Entry 9FFU (electron microscopy, 2.50 A resolution); this record covers chains B and F of the 6 polymer chains in the assembly.

[Chain B]
Name: Gamma-aminobutyric acid receptor subunit beta-3
Source organism: Homo sapiens
Reference sequence: P28472 (GBRB3_HUMAN); residues 1-448 here correspond to UniProt positions 26-473 (UniProt number = residue number + 25)
Sequence (395 residues; row label = number of the first residue in the row; note: 107 numbers in that range are skipped by the numbering (no residue carries them; nothing is unmodelled there); numbers below 1 keep their minus sign (Met-53 is residue -53)):
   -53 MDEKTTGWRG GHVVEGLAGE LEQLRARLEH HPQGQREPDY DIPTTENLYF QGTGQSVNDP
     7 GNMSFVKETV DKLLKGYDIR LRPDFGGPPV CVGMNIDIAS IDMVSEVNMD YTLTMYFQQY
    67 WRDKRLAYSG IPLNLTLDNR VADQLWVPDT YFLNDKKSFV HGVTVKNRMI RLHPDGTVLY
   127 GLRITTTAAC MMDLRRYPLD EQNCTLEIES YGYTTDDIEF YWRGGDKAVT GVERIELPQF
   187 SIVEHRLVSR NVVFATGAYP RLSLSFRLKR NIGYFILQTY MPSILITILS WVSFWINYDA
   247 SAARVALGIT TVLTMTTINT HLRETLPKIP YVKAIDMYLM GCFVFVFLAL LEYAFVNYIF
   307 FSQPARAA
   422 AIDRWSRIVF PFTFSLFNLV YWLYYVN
Disordered / not traced: -53 to 7, 448
Disulfide bonds: Cys136-Cys150
Glycans and other covalent adducts: N-acetylglucosamine (NAG) linked to Asn80; glycan linked to Asn149
Construct notes: initiating methionine (-53); expression tag (-52 to 0); linker (308-314)
Small-molecule neighbours:
  - gamma-amino-butanoic acid (ABU): Tyr97, Glu155, Ser156, Tyr157, Phe200, Thr202, Tyr205
  - hexadecane (R16): Ile218, Ile222, Ile230, Trp237, Pro432, Phe435, Ser436, Asn439, Trp443, Val447
Swiss-Prot annotation at these positions:
  - binding site (benzamidine): Asp95 to Tyr97, Glu155 to Tyr157, Phe200
  - binding site (4-aminobutanoate): Tyr97, Glu155, Tyr157, Thr202
  - binding site (histamine): Tyr97, Ser156, Tyr157, Thr202
  - glycosylation (N-linked (GlcNAc...) asparagine): Asn8, Asn80, Asn149

[Chain F]
Name: Megabody25, Outer membrane protein
Source organism: Lama glama
Reference sequence: B5Z8H1 (B5Z8H1_HELPG); the construct has insertions or renumbered stretches relative to UniProt, so the offset changes along the chain: 14-234 = UniProt 226-446; 235-403 = UniProt 53-221
Sequence (522 residues; numbered 2 to 523; the number before each row is that of its first residue):
     2 QVQLVESGGG LVQTKTTTSV IDTTNDAQNL LTQAQTIVNT LKDYCPILIA KSSSSNGGTN
    62 NANTPSWQTA GGGKNSCATF GAEFSAASDM INNAQKIVQE TQQLSANQPK NITQPHNLNL
   122 NSPSSLTALA QKMLKNAQSQ AEILKLANQV ESDFNKLSSG HLKDYIGKCD ASAISSANMT
   182 MQNQKNNWGN GCAGVEETQS LLKTSAADFN NQTPQINQAQ NLANTLIQEL GNNTYEQLSR
   242 LLTNDNGTNS KTSAQAINQA VNNLNERAKT LAGGTTNSPA YQATLLALRS VLGLWNSMGY
   302 AVICGGYTKS PGENNQKDFH YTDENGNGTT INCGGSTNSN GTHSYNGTNT LKADKNVSLS
   362 IEQYEKIHEA YQILSKALKQ AGLAPLNSKG EKLEAHVTTS KYGSLRLSCA ASGHTFNYPI
   422 MGWFRQAPGK EREFVGAISW SGGSTSYADS VKDRFTISRD NAKNTVYLEM NNLKPEDTAV
   482 YYCAAKGRYS GGLYYPTNYD YWGQGTQVTV SSHHHHHHEP EA
Disordered / not traced: 10-405, 511-523
Disulfide bonds: Cys410-Cys484

[How chain B and chain F interact]
Pairs across the interface - 6 pairs, chain B then chain F:
  Lys173(B) with Asp450(F), salt bridge
  Glu179(B) with Ile421(F); Leu494(F)
  Arg180(B) with Gly492(F), hydrogen bond (side chain-backbone)
  Glu182(B) with Pro420(F); Arg489(F), salt bridge
Other interface residues (no listed pair), chain F (8 interface residues in all): Ser445, Lys453

[Summary]
The interface between chain B and chain F involves 4 residues on one side and 8 on the other; the contacts
include 1 hydrogen bond and 2 salt bridges. Among the polar pairs are Lys173(B)-Asp450(F), Glu182(B)-Arg489(F)
and Arg180(B)-Gly492(F).
Chain B is Gamma-aminobutyric acid receptor subunit beta-3 (Homo sapiens) and chain F is Megabody25, Outer
membrane protein (Lama glama); the structure, Cryo-EM structure of the alpha1beta3 GABA(A) receptor in complex
with GABA and Mb25 in the long-lived ..., was determined by electron microscopy.
